8SUB - chains F and H of the 17 polymer chains in the assembly; structure by electron microscopy, 2.89 A resolution.

Chain F (and H):
Name: SIR2-like domain-containing protein
From: Escherichia coli
Notes: chain H of this document is another copy of the same molecule, construct and numbering; everything in this record applies to it too
Reference sequence: A0A7B5N0T7 (A0A7B5N0T7_ECOLX); residues 1-415 here = UniProt positions 1-415
Amino-acid sequence (415 residues; row label = number of the first residue in the row):
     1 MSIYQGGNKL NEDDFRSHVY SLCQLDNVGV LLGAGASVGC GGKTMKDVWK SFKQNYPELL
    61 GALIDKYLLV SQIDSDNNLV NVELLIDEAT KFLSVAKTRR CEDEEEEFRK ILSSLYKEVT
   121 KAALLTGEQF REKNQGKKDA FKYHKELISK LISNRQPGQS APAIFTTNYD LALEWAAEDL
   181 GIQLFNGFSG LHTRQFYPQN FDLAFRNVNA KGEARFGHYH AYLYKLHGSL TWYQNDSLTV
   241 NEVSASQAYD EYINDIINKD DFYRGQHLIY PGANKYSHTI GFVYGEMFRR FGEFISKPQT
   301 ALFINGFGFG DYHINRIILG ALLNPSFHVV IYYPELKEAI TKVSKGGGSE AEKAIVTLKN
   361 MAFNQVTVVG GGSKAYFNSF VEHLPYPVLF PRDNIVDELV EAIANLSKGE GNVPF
Unresolved in the structure: 1, 210-216, 409-415 (chain H: 1, 211-216, 409-415)
Residues lining bound ligands: Adenosine-5-Diphosphoribose (AR6; [(2R,3S,4R,5R)-5-(6-aminopurin-9-yl)-3,4-dihydroxy-oxolan-2-yl]methyl [hydroxy-[[(2R,3S,4R,5S)-3,4,5-trihydroxyoxolan-2-yl]methoxy]phosphoryl] hydrogen phosphate): Gly33, Ala34, Gly35, Val38, Thr44, Met45, Glu83, Thr167, His227, Tyr270, Lys275, Asn305, Gly306, Phe307, Gly308, Phe309, Gly310, Asp311, Tyr333, Pro334, Glu335, Ala375, Tyr376, Phe377
What the authors report for this chain:
  - catalytic residues: His227, Asp311, His313
  - mutagenesis - H227A, D311A, H313A: abolished catalytic activity on NAD+
  - mutagenesis - H227A, D311A, H313A: decreased catalytic activity on single-stranded DNA
  - mutagenesis - H227A: decreased growth

Chain F / chain H interface:
Contacting residue pairs - 20 pairs, chain F then chain H:
  Gly217(F) with Leu323(H)
  Pro387(F) with Asn364(H)
  Leu389(F) with Asn364(H)
  Phe390(F) with His18(H); Ser21(H); Leu22(H), hydrophobic
  Val396(F) with Glu398(H); Glu401(H)
  Leu399(F) with Glu398(H)
  Val400(F) with Glu401(H); Asn405(H)
  Ile403(F) with Glu398(H); Glu401(H); Ala402(H); Asn405(H); Leu406(H)
  Ala404(F) with Asn405(H), hydrogen bond (backbone-side chain)
  Leu406(F) with Leu406(H), hydrophobic
  Ser407(F) with Asn405(H), hydrogen bond (side chain-backbone); Leu406(H), hydrogen bond (side chain-backbone)
Also at the interface, not in a pair above, chain F (16 interface residues in all): Ser149, Gly181, His218, Tyr219, Tyr386
Also at the interface, not in a pair above, chain H (19 interface residues in all): Asn8, Leu25, Pro325, His328, Ala362, Phe363, Gln365, Ser407, Lys408

Summary:
The interface between chain F and chain H involves 16 residues on one side and 19 on the other; the contacts
include 3 hydrogen bonds. Among the polar pairs are Ala404(F)-Asn405(H), Ser407(F)-Asn405(H) and
Ser407(F)-Leu406(H). The paper reports catalytic residues His227(F), Asp311(F) and His313(F); H227A, D311A and
H313A of chain F abolish catalytic activity on NAD+.
Both chains are SIR2-like domain-containing protein (Escherichia coli). Entry 8SUB (E. coli SIR2-HerA complex
(dodecamer SIR2 pentamer HerA)) was determined by electron microscopy together with 8SU9, 8SUW, 8SXX, 8UAE and
8UAF from the same study.
